PDB entry 6CIJ | electron microscopy, 3.90 A resolution | chains A and I of the 11 polymer chains in the assembly

# Chain A
Molecule: V(D)J recombination-activating protein 1
Source organism: Mus musculus
Notes: EC 3.1.-.-, 2.3.2.27
UniProt: P15919 (RAG1_MOUSE); residue numbers follow UniProt; this construct covers 265-1040
Chain sequence (776 residues; each row starts with the number of its first residue):
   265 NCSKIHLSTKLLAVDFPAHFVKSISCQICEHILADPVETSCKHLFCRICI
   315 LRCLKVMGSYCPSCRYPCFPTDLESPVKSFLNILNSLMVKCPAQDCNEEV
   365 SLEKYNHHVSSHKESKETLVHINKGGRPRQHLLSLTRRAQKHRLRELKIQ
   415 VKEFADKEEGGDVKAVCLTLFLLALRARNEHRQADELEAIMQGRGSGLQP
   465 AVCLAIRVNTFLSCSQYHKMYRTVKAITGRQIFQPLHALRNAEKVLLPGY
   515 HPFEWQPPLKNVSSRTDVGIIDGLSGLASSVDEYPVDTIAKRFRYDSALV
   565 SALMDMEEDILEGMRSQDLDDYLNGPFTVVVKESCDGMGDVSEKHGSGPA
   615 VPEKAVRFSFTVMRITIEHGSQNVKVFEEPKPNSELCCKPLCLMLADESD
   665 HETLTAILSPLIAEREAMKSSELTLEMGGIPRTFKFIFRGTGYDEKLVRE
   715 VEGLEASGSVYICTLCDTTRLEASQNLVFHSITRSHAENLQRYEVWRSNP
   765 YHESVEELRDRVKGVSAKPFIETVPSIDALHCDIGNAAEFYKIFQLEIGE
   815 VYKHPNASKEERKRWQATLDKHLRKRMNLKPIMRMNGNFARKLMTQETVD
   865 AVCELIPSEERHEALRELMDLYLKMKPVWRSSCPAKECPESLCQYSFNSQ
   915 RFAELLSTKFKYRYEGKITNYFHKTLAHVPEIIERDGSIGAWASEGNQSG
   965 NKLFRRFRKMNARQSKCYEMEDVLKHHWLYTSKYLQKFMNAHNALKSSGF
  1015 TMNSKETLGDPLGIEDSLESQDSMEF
Not modelled in the structure: 265-394, 1009-1040
Sequence notes: conflict Gln962 (Glu in P15919)
Metal / ion sites: Ca2+: Asp600, Gly601 (shared with 1 residue of chain F); Zn2+: Cys727, Cys730, His937, His942
Curated features (UniProtKB/Swiss-Prot):
  - zinc finger: Cys290 to Arg329 (RING-type), Leu351 to Lys380 (RAG1-type)
  - DNA-binding region: Gly389 to Gln456 (NBD)
  - binding site (Zn(2+)): Cys266, His270, Cys290, Cys293, His295, Cys305, His307, Cys310, Cys313, Cys325, Cys328, Cys355, Cys360, His372, His376
  - binding site (a divalent metal cation): Asp600, Asp708
  - site: Trp893 (Essential for DNA hairpin formation, participates in base-stacking interactions near the cleavage site)
  - mutagenesis: His307 (H307A: Displays lower E3 ligase activity and affects the joining step of V(D)J recombination), Cys325 (C325G: Loss of E3 ligase activity and affects the joining step of V(D)J recombination), Arg391 (R391A: Defects in converting nicked products to hairpins; R391L: Impairs DNA-binding and hairpin formation while maintaining some nicking activity), Arg393 (R393A: Impairs DNA-binding and hairpin formation while maintaining some nicking activity), Arg401 (R401A: Allows robust hairpin activity), Arg402 (R402A: Defects in converting nicked products to hairpins), Lys405 (K405A: Reduced hairpin activity), His406 (H406A: Allows robust hairpin activity), Arg407 (R407A: Impairs DNA-binding and reduces hairpin formation without affecting nicking activity), Asn443 (N443A: Impairs DNA-binding; when associated with A-445), His445 (H445A: Impairs DNA-binding; when associated with A-443), Asp546 (D546A: Loss of DNA-binding), 21 further mutagenesis entries in UniProt
From the paper describing this entry:
  - catalytic residues: Asp600, Asp708 (citing earlier work)

# Chain I
Molecule: 16-nt DNA strand
Sequence (16 nucleotides; each row starts with the number of its first residue):
     1 GATCTGGCCTGTCTTA

# How chain A and chain I interact
Residue-residue contacts (14; chain A residue first):
  Asp708(A) with DA16(I), phosphate contact
  Glu709(A) with DT15(I), phosphate contact; DA16(I), hydrogen bond to the phosphate
  Lys710(A) with DA16(I), hydrogen bond to the phosphate
  Ser721(A) with DT15(I), sugar contact
  His795(A) with DA16(I), phosphate contact
  Arg848(A) with DA16(I), hydrogen bond to the base
  Lys931(A) with DC13(I), sugar contact
  Thr933(A) with DT14(I), phosphate contact; DT15(I), phosphate contact
  Asn934(A) with DT14(I), phosphate contact; DT15(I), hydrogen bond to the phosphate
  Tyr935(A) with DT15(I), sugar contact; DA16(I), hydrogen bond to the phosphate
Also at the interface, not in a pair above, chain A (12 interface residues in all): Gly722, Arg927

# Overview
12 residues of chain A and 4 residues of chain I are in contact, with 5 hydrogen bonds. Among the polar pairs
are Arg848(A)-DA16(I), Glu709(A)-DA16(I) and Lys710(A)-DA16(I). UniProt lists a DNA-binding region, 15
Zn2+-binding residues, divalent metal cation-binding residues Asp600(A) and Asp708(A) and 33 mutagenesis sites
on chain A. From the paper: catalytic residues Asp600(A) and Asp708(A).
Chain A is V(D)J recombination-activating protein 1 (Mus musculus) and chain I is a 16-nt DNA strand; the
structure, Cryo-EM structure of mouse RAG1/2 HFC complex containing partial HMGB1 linker(3.9 A), was
determined by electron microscopy (same publication as 5ZDZ, 5ZE0, 5ZE1, 5ZE2, 6CG0, 6CIK, 6CIL and 6CIM).
